Entry 7NKB (electron microscopy, 2.90 A resolution); this record covers chains H and M of the 12 polymer chains in the assembly.

[Chain H]
Molecule: ATP synthase epsilon chain
Source organism: Mycolicibacterium smegmatis MC2 155
UniProt: A0R1Z9 (ATPE_MYCS2); numbering as in UniProt (aligned over 1-121)
Chain sequence (121 residues; row label = number of the first residue in the row):
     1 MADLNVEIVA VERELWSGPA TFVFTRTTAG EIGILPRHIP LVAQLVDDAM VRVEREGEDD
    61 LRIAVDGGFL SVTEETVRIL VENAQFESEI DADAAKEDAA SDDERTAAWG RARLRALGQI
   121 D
Unresolved in the structure: 1-2, 121

[Chain M]
Molecule: ATP synthase subunit c
Source organism: Mycolicibacterium smegmatis MC2 155
UniProt: A0R205 (A0R205_MYCS2); residue numbers follow UniProt; this construct covers 1-86
Chain sequence (86 residues; numbered 1 to 86; the number before each row is that of its first residue):
     1 MDLDPNAIIT AGALIGGGLI MGGGAIGAGI GDGIAGNALI SGIARQPEAQ GRLFTPFFIT
    61 VGLVEAAYFI NLAFMALFVF ATPGLQ
Unresolved in the structure: 1-2
Reported in the primary citation:
  - catalytic residues: Glu-65 (proposed by the authors, not directly observed)

[Interface between chain H and chain M]
Pairs across the interface (7; chain H residue first):
  Arg-26(H) with Gln-46(M); Glu-48(M), salt bridge
  Ala-29(H) with Arg-45(M); Gln-46(M), hydrogen bond (backbone-side chain)
  Gly-30(H) with Arg-45(M)
  Glu-31(H) with Arg-45(M), hydrogen bond (backbone-backbone); Pro-47(M)
Also at the interface, not in a pair above, chain M (5 interface residues in all): Ala-44

[In short]
Chain H and chain M form an interface of 4 and 5 residues respectively, with 2 hydrogen bonds and 1 salt
bridge. Polar contacts include Arg-26(H)/Glu-48(M), Ala-29(H)/Gln-46(M) and Glu-31(H)/Arg-45(M). From the
paper: the catalytic residue Glu-65(M).
Here chain H is ATP synthase epsilon chain and chain M is ATP synthase subunit c, both from Mycolicibacterium
smegmatis MC2 155. Entry 7NKB (Mycobacterium smegmatis ATP synthase rotor state 1) was determined by electron
microscopy (same publication as 7NJK, 7NJL, 7NJM, 7NJN, 7NJO, 7NJP and 20 further entries).
